Entry 1ZC8 (electron microscopy, 13.00 A resolution (very low resolution: no residue pairs are listed; an interface is given only as per-side residue counts)); this record covers chains A and K of the 11 polymer chains in the assembly.

== Chain A ==
Molecule: TLD 16S ribosomal RNA
From: Thermus thermophilus
Sequence (59 nucleotides; numbered 1 to 359; 300 numbers in that range are skipped by the numbering (no residue carries them; nothing is unmodelled there); the number before each row is that of its first residue):
     1 GGGGCUGAUU CUGGAUUCGA CGGGAU
   327 AUUUCGGACG CGGGUUCAAC UCCCGCCAGC UCC

== Chain K ==
Name: SsrA-binding protein
From: Thermus thermophilus
Amino-acid sequence (130 residues; each row starts with the number of its first residue):
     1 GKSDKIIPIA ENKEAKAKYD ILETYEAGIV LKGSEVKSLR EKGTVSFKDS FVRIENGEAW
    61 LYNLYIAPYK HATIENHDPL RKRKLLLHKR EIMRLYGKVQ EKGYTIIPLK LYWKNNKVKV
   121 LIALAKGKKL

== Chain A / chain K interface ==
At this resolution (13 A) residue pairs are not listed: 6 residues of chain A and 10 of chain K lie at the interface.

== Summary ==
Chain A and chain K form an interface of 6 and 10 residues respectively.
Chain A is TLD 16S ribosomal RNA and chain K is SsrA-binding protein, both from Thermus thermophilus; the
structure, Coordinates of tmRNA, SmpB, EF-Tu and h44 fitted into Cryo-EM map of the 70S ribosome and ..., was
determined by electron microscopy.
